Entry 1RR2 (X-ray diffraction, 2.00 A resolution); this record covers chain A.

# Chain A
Name: transcarboxylase 5S subunit
Source organism: Propionibacterium freudenreichii subsp. shermanii
Notes: EC 2.1.3.1
Sequence (540 residues; row label = number of the first residue in the row; numbers below 1 keep their minus sign (Met-10 is residue -10)):
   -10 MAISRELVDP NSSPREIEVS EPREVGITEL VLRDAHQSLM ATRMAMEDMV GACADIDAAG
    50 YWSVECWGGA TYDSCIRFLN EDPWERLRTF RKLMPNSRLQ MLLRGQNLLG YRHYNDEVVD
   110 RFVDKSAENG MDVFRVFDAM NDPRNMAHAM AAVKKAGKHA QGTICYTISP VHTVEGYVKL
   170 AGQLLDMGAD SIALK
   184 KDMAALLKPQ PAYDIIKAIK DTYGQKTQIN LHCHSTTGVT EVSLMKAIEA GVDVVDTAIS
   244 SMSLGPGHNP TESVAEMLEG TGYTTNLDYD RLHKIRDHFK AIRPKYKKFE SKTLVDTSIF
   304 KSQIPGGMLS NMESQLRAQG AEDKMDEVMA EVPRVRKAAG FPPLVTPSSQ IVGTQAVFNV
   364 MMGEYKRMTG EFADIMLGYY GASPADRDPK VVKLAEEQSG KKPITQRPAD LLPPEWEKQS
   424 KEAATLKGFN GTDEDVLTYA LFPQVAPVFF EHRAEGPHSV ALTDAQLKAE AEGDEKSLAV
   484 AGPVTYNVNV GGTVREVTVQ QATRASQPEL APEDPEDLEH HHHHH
Not modelled in the structure: -10 to 2, 475-528
Sequence notes: cloning artifact (-10 to 1, 506-528); microheterogeneity Lys184 (Lys in 38304072)
Modified positions: Lys184 (lysine nz-carboxylic acid; KCX)
Ion coordination: Co2+: Asp23, Lys184, His215, His217
Ligand contacts: 2-ketobutyric acid (2KT): Arg22, Asp23, Gln26, Gly58, Ala59, Leu91, Phe126, Lys184, Lys184, Met186
Reported in the primary citation:
  - contacts within the chain: Cys154-Lys184
  - Co2+ coordination: Lys184
  - binding site for 2-ketobutyric acid: Gln26, Met186

# In short
Ligands of chain A: 2-ketobutyric acid. Asp23, Lys184, His215 and His217 coordinate Co2+. The paper reports a
binding site for 2-ketobutyric acid at Gln26 and Met186; Co2+ coordination by Lys184.
Chain A is transcarboxylase 5S subunit (Propionibacterium freudenreichii subsp. shermanii); the structure,
Propionibacterium shermanii transcarboxylase 5S subunit bound to 2-ketobutyric acid, was determined by X-ray
diffraction together with 1RQB, 1RQE, 1RQH, 1S3H and 1U5J from the same study.
